PDB entry 1FDL | X-ray diffraction, 2.50 A resolution | chains L and Y of the 3 polymer chains in the assembly

[Chain L]
Protein: IGG1-kappa D1.3 fab (light chain)
Organism: Mus musculus
Notes: antibody fragment or engineered binder
Amino-acid sequence (214 residues; numbered 1 to 214; the number before each row is that of its first residue):
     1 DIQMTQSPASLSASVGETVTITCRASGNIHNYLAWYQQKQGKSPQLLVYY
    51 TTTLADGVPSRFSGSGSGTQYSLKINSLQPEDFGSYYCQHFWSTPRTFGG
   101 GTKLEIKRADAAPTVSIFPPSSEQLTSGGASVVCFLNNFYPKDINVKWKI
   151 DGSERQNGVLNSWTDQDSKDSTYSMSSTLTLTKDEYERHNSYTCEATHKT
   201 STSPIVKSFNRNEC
Sequence notes: conflict Tyr50 (Asn64 in 2072141), Thr51 (Ala65 in 2072141), Thr52 (Lys66 in 2072141), Ser85 (Thr99 in 2072141), Gln89 (His103 in 2072141), Arg96 (Trp110 in 2072141), Ile106 (Val120 in 2072141), Phe118 (Leu132 in 2072141)
Disulfide bonds: Cys23-Cys88, Cys134-Cys194

[Chain Y]
Protein: Hen egg white lysozyme
Organism: Gallus gallus
Notes: EC 3.2.1.17
UniProt: P00698 (LYSC_CHICK); residues 1-129 here correspond to UniProt positions 19-147 (UniProt number = residue number + 18)
Amino-acid sequence (129 residues; row label = number of the first residue in the row):
     1 KVFGRCELAAAMKRHGLDNYRGYSLGNWVCAAKFESNFNTQATNRNTDGS
    51 TDYGILQINSRWWCNDGRTPGSRNLCNIPCSALLSSDITASVNCAKKIVS
   101 DGNGMNAWVAWRNRCKGTDVQAWIRGCRL
Swiss-Prot annotation at these positions:
  - active site: Glu35, Asp52
  - binding site (substrate): Asp101
Disulfide bonds: Cys6-Cys127, Cys30-Cys115, Cys64-Cys80, Cys76-Cys94

[Interface between chain L and chain Y]
Pairs across the interface (12; chain L residue first):
  Tyr32(L) - Gln121(Y)
  Tyr32(L) - Ile124(Y)
  Tyr49(L) - Asn19(Y)
  Tyr49(L) - Gly22(Y)
  Tyr50(L) - Asp18(Y)  hydrogen bond
  Tyr50(L) - Asn19(Y)
  Thr53(L) - Asn19(Y)  hydrogen bond
  Phe91(L) - Gln121(Y)  hydrogen bond (backbone-side chain)
  Trp92(L) - Gln121(Y)
  Trp92(L) - Ile124(Y)  hydrophobic
  Trp92(L) - Arg125(Y)
  Ser93(L) - Gln121(Y)  hydrogen bond (backbone-side chain)
Interface residues without a listed pair, chain Y (7 interface residues in all): Ser24

[Overview]
Chain L and chain Y each contribute 7 residues to their interface; the contacts include 4 hydrogen bonds.
Polar contacts include Tyr50(L)-Asp18(Y), Thr53(L)-Asn19(Y) and Phe91(L)-Gln121(Y). UniProt lists active-site
residues Glu35(Y) and Asp52(Y) and substrate-binding residue Asp101(Y) on chain Y.
Here chain L is IGG1-kappa D1.3 fab (light chain) (Mus musculus) and chain Y is Hen egg white lysozyme (Gallus
gallus). Entry 1FDL (Crystallographic refinement of the three-dimensional structure of the fab D1.3-lysozyme
complex at 2.5-angstroms resolution) was determined by X-ray diffraction.
